Entry 6PTJ (electron microscopy, 3.80 A resolution); this record covers chains B and C of the 14 polymer chains in the assembly.

== Chain B ==
Name: DNA replication complex GINS protein PSF2
From: Saccharomyces cerevisiae (strain ATCC 204508 / S288c)
UniProt: P40359 (PSF2_YEAST); numbering as in UniProt (aligned over 1-213)
Sequence (213 residues; each row starts with the number of its first residue):
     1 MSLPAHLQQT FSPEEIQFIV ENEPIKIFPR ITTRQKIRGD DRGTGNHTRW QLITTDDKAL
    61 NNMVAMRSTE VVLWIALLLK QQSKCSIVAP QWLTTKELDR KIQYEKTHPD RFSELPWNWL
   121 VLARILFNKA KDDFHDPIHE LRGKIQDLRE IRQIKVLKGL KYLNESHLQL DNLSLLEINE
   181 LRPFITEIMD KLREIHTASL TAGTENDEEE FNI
Unresolved in the structure: 1-2, 38-49, 201-213

== Chain C ==
Name: DNA replication complex GINS protein PSF3
From: Saccharomyces cerevisiae (strain ATCC 204508 / S288c)
UniProt: Q12146 (PSF3_YEAST); numbering as in UniProt (aligned over 1-194)
Sequence (194 residues; numbered 1 to 194; the number before each row is that of its first residue):
     1 MGYYDIDDVL ADGTEFPCKF QYDIPGLGYL ENNPGRPITK NTKLSLPLWL ARILAIVGGD
    61 EALVDEEPVP FVELLPPDMF STKVMNAIKT DPVALDLHSI NSHFFSLAIK WIMLFSEKEL
   121 ANVVSELLLQ RAQELNHHAS SLSIDLNADS TGKNSANTNI ATSTFLLKLE EMEKEIYKKS
   181 HESYKDTKRW MFKK
Unresolved in the structure: 1-2, 30-32, 59-67, 142-161, 194

== Interface between chain B and chain C ==
Contacting residue pairs (34; chain B residue first):
  Pro-13(B) / Asp-186(C)
  Pro-13(B) / Thr-187(C)
  Pro-13(B) / Trp-190(C)
  Gln-17(B) / Trp-190(C)
  Arg-124(B) / Trp-190(C)  hydrogen bond (side chain-backbone)
  Arg-124(B) / Lys-193(C)
  Arg-149(B) / Met-191(C)
  Leu-157(B) / Asn-136(C)
  Leu-157(B) / His-137(C)
  Leu-160(B) / Asn-136(C)
  Lys-161(B) / Gln-133(C)
  Leu-163(B) / Leu-129(C)  hydrophobic
  Leu-176(B) / Thr-187(C)
  Leu-176(B) / Trp-190(C)  hydrophobic
  Asn-179(B) / Ser-183(C)
  Glu-180(B) / Ser-183(C)
  Glu-180(B) / Tyr-184(C)
  Glu-180(B) / Thr-187(C)
  Leu-181(B) / Tyr-184(C)
  Pro-183(B) / Lys-179(C)
  Phe-184(B) / Ala-132(C)
  Glu-187(B) / Ile-176(C)
  Ile-188(B) / Ala-132(C)  hydrophobic
  Ile-188(B) / Ile-176(C)  hydrophobic
  Lys-191(B) / Leu-128(C)
  Lys-191(B) / Met-172(C)  hydrogen bond (side chain-backbone)
  Lys-191(B) / Glu-173(C)  salt bridge
  Glu-194(B) / Ile-109(C)
  Ile-195(B) / Ala-121(C)  hydrophobic
  Ile-195(B) / Val-124(C)  hydrophobic
  Ala-198(B) / Ile-112(C)
  Ala-198(B) / Met-113(C)  hydrophobic
  Ser-199(B) / Ile-112(C)
  Ser-199(B) / Ala-121(C)
Other interface residues (no listed pair), chain B (25 interface residues in all): Glu-14, Leu-120, Val-121, Leu-192
Other interface residues (no listed pair), chain C (23 interface residues in all): Ser-125

== Overview ==
25 residues of chain B face 23 of chain C across their interface; the contacts include 2 hydrogen bonds and 1
salt bridge. Polar contacts include Lys-191(B)/Glu-173(C), Arg-124(B)/Trp-190(C) and Lys-191(B)/Met-172(C).
Chain B is DNA replication complex GINS protein PSF2 and chain C is DNA replication complex GINS protein PSF3,
both from Saccharomyces cerevisiae (strain ATCC 204508 / S288c); the structure, Structure of Ctf4 trimer in
complex with one CMG helicase, was determined by electron microscopy together with 6PTN and 6PTO from the same
study.
